8VD0 - chains C and E of the 4 polymer chains in the assembly; structure by X-ray diffraction, 2.40 A resolution.

Chain C:
Name: Hybrid insulin peptide (HIP; InsC8-15-IAPP74-80), MHC class II HLA-DQ-beta-1 chimera
Organism: Homo sapiens
UniProt: O19707 (O19707_HUMAN); residues 19-210 here correspond to UniProt positions 1-192 (UniProt number = residue number - 18)
Sequence (213 residues; each row starts with the number of its first residue; numbers below 1 keep their minus sign (Gly-2 is residue -2)):
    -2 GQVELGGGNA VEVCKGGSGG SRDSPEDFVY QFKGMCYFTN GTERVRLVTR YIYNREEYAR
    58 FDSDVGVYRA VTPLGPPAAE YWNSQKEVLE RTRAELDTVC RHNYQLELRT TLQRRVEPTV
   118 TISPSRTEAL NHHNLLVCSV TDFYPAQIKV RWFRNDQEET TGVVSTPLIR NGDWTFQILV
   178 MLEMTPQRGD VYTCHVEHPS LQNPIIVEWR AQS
Disordered / not traced: 14-20, 122-130, 208-210
Disulfide bonds: Cys33-Cys97, Cys135-Cys191

Chain E:
Name: T-CELL-RECEPTOR, TCR ET650-4 beta
Organism: Homo sapiens
Sequence (240 residues; row label = number of the first residue in the row; note: 24 numbers in that range are skipped by the numbering (no residue carries them; nothing is unmodelled there)):
     3 GVTQTPRYLI KTRGQQVTLS CSPISGH
    37 RSVSWYQQTP GQGLQFLFEY FS
    63 ETQRNKGNFP
    74 GRFSGRQF
    83 SNSRSEMNVS TLELGDSALY LCASSLRRGD TIYFGEGSWL TVVEDLNKVF PPEVAVFEPS
   143 EAEISHTQKA TLVCLATGFF PDHVELSWWV NGKEVHSGVC TDPQPLKEQP ALNDSRYALS
   203 SRLRVSATFW QNPRNHFRCQ VQF
   237 YGLSENDEWT QDRAKPVTQI VSAEAWGRAD
Disulfide bonds: Cys23-Cys104, Cys156-Cys221

Chain C / chain E interface:
Pairs across the interface - 18 pairs, chain C then chain E:
  Gly5(C) with Arg109(E)
  Asn6(C) with Arg109(E), hydrogen bond (backbone-side chain)
  Ala7(C) with Arg109(E)
  Val8(C) with Arg37(E); Arg109(E)
  Cys11(C) with Arg37(E), hydrogen bond (backbone-side chain)
  Lys12(C) with Arg37(E)
  Gly13(C) with Arg37(E), hydrogen bond (backbone-side chain); Ser83(E)
  Tyr78(C) with Leu108(E)
  Gln82(C) with Leu108(E)
  Glu84(C) with Asp112(E); Thr113(E), hydrogen bond
  Val85(C) with Leu108(E), hydrophobic; Arg109(E)
  Arg88(C) with Gly111(E), hydrogen bond (side chain-backbone); Asp112(E), salt bridge; Thr113(E)
Also at the interface, not in a pair above, chain C (13 interface residues in all): Glu9

Overview:
The interface between chain C and chain E involves 13 residues on one side and 7 on the other, with 5 hydrogen
bonds and 1 salt bridge. Among the polar pairs are Arg88(C)-Asp112(E), Asn6(C)-Arg109(E) and
Cys11(C)-Arg37(E).
Chain C is Hybrid insulin peptide (HIP; InsC8-15-IAPP74-80), MHC class II HLA-DQ-beta-1 chimera and chain E is
T-CELL-RECEPTOR, TCR ET650-4 beta, both from Homo sapiens; the structure, Human TCR ET650-4 in complex with
DQ8-InsC8-15-IAPP2, was determined by X-ray diffraction together with 8VCX, 8VCY, 8VD2, 8VDD and 8VDU from the
same study.
